Entry 5DVK (X-ray diffraction, 2.60 A resolution); this record covers chains A and B.

Chain A:
Name: Ig gamma-1 chain C region
Organism: Homo sapiens
UniProtKB: P01857 (IGHG1_HUMAN); residues 221-447 here correspond to UniProt positions 104-330 (UniProt number = residue number - 117)
Amino-acid sequence (227 residues; row label = number of the first residue in the row):
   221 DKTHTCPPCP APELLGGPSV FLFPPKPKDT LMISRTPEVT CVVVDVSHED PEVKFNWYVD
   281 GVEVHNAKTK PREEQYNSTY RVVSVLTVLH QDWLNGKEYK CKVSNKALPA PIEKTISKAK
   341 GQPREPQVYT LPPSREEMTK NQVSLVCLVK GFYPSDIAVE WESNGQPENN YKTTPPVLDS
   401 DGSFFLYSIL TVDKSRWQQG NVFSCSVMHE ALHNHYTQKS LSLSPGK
Disordered / not traced: 221-236, 445-447
Construct notes: variant Glu356 (Asp239 in P01857), Met358 (Leu241 in P01857); engineered mutation Val366 (Thr249 in P01857), Ile409 (Lys292 in P01857)
Curated features (UniProtKB/Swiss-Prot):
  - glycosylation: Asn297 (N-linked (GlcNAc...) (complex) asparagine)
Cystine bridges: Cys261-Cys321, Cys367-Cys425

Chain B:
Name: Ig gamma-1 chain C region
Notes: fragment: Fc-III peptide
Amino-acid sequence (13 residues; row label = number of the first residue in the row):
     1 DCAWHLGELV WCT
Cystine bridges: Cys2-Cys12

How chain A and chain B interact:
Pairs across the interface - 25 pairs, chain A then chain B:
  Leu251(A) with Val10(B); Trp11(B)
  Met252(A) with Val10(B), hydrophobic
  Ile253(A) with Leu9(B); Val10(B), hydrogen bond (backbone-backbone); Trp11(B), hydrophobic
  Ser254(A) with Glu8(B); Leu9(B), hydrogen bond (side chain-backbone)
  Glu380(A) with His5(B), salt bridge
  Glu382(A) with Leu6(B)
  Gly385(A) with Leu6(B)
  Gln386(A) with Leu6(B)
  Pro387(A) with Leu6(B)
  Ser426(A) with His5(B)
  His433(A) with Asp1(B), salt bridge
  Asn434(A) with Asp1(B), hydrogen bond (side chain-backbone); Cys2(B); Ala3(B); Val10(B); Trp11(B); Cys12(B); Thr13(B), hydrogen bond
  His435(A) with Trp11(B)
  Tyr436(A) with Trp4(B); His5(B)
Also at the interface, not in a pair above, chain A (17 interface residues in all): His310, Gln311, Leu314

Overview:
The interface between chain A and chain B involves 17 residues on one side and 12 on the other; the contacts
include 4 hydrogen bonds and 2 salt bridges. Polar pairs include Glu380(A)-His5(B), His433(A)-Asp1(B) and
Ser254(A)-Leu9(B).
Chain A is Ig gamma-1 chain C region (Homo sapiens) and chain B is Ig gamma-1 chain C region; the structure,
Fc Design 7.7 B chain homodimer T366V/K409I, was determined by X-ray diffraction (same publication as 5DI8,
5DJ0, 5DJ2, 5DJ6, 5DJ8, 5DJA and 10 further entries).
